6PYD - chains H and L; structure by X-ray diffraction, 2.00 A resolution.

== Chain H ==
Protein: 3E9 anti-marinobufagenin antibody Fab heavy chain, recloned with human IgG4 C region
Source organism: Mus musculus
Notes: antibody fragment or engineered binder
Chain sequence (222 residues; each row starts with the number of its first residue):
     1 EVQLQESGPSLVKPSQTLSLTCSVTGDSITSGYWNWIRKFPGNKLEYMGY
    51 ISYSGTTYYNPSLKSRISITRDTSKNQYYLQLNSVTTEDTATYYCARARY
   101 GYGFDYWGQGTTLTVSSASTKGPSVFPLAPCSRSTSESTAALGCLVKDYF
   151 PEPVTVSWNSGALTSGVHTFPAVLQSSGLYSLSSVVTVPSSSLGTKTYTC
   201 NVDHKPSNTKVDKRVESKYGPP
Disordered / not traced: 1, 131-138, 220-222
Disulfide bonds: Cys22-Cys95, Cys144-Cys200
Residues lining bound ligands: marinobufagenin (P4S; (3beta,5beta,14alpha,15beta)-3,5-dihydroxy-14,15-epoxybufa-20,22-dienolide): Tyr33, Tyr50, Ala98, Arg99, Tyr100, Gly101, Tyr102, Gly103
Reported in the primary citation:
  - binding site for marinobufagenin: Tyr100

== Chain L ==
Protein: 3E9 antibody Fab light chain
Source organism: Mus musculus
Notes: antibody fragment or engineered binder
Chain sequence (219 residues; numbered 1 to 218 plus 7 insertion-coded residues; 6 numbers in that range are skipped by the numbering (no residue carries them; nothing is unmodelled there); the number before each row is that of its first residue; a row labelled like 28A-28G holds insertion residues (28A, then the next letters in order)):
     1 DVLMTQTPLSLPVSLGDQASISCRSSQS
28A-28G IVHSNRN
    35 TYLEWYLQKPGQSPKLLIYKVSNRFSGVPDRFSGSGSGTDFTLKISRVEA
    85 EDLGVYYCFQGSHVPLTFGAGTKLELKRTVAAPSVFIFPPSDEQLKSGTA
   135 SVVCLLNNFYPREAKVQWKVDNALQSGNSQESVTEQDSKDSTYSLSSTLT
   185 LSKADYEKHKVYACEVTHQGLSSPVTKSFNRGEC
Disordered / not traced: 1, 28A-28G, 216-218
Disulfide bonds: Cys23-Cys92, Cys138-Cys198
Residues lining bound ligands: marinobufagenin (P4S; (3beta,5beta,14alpha,15beta)-3,5-dihydroxy-14,15-epoxybufa-20,22-dienolide): Tyr36, Glu38, Phe93, Gly95, Ser96, Val98, Leu100

== Chain H / chain L interface ==
Pairs across the interface - 70 pairs, chain H then chain L:
  Lys39(H) - Gln42(L)  hydrogen bond
  Asn43(H) - Val89(L)
  Asn43(H) - Tyr91(L)  hydrogen bond (backbone-side chain)
  Asn43(H) - Ala104(L)
  Leu45(H) - Tyr91(L)  hydrophobic
  Leu45(H) - Phe102(L)
  Tyr47(H) - Leu100(L)
  Tyr47(H) - Phe102(L)  hydrophobic
  Tyr58(H) - Val98(L)
  Tyr58(H) - Pro99(L)
  Asn60(H) - Pro99(L)
  Pro61(H) - Pro99(L)
  Tyr94(H) - Gln42(L)  hydrogen bond
  Tyr94(H) - Ser47(L)
  Tyr100(H) - Tyr36(L)
  Gly101(H) - Tyr36(L)
  Gly101(H) - Tyr53(L)
  Gly101(H) - Lys54(L)
  Tyr102(H) - Glu38(L)
  Tyr102(H) - Leu50(L)
  Tyr102(H) - Tyr53(L)
  Tyr102(H) - Phe59(L)  hydrophobic
  Gly103(H) - Glu38(L)
  Gly103(H) - Tyr40(L)
  Phe104(H) - Tyr40(L)  hydrogen bond (backbone-side chain)
  Phe104(H) - Leu50(L)
  Phe104(H) - Phe93(L)  hydrophobic
  Phe104(H) - Phe102(L)  hydrophobic
  Asp105(H) - Phe59(L)
  Trp107(H) - Ser47(L)
  Trp107(H) - Pro48(L)  hydrogen bond (side chain-backbone)
  Gly108(H) - Ser47(L)  hydrogen bond (backbone-side chain)
  Gln109(H) - Ser47(L)
  Val125(H) - Glu127(L)
  Phe126(H) - Ser125(L)
  Phe126(H) - Glu127(L)
  Phe126(H) - Gln128(L)
  Pro127(H) - Ser125(L)
  Leu128(H) - Phe122(L)
  Leu128(H) - Val137(L)  hydrophobic
  Ala129(H) - Phe122(L)
  Ala129(H) - Pro123(L)
  Pro130(H) - Phe122(L)
  Thr139(H) - Phe120(L)
  Ala141(H) - Phe120(L)  hydrophobic
  Ala141(H) - Phe122(L)
  Ala141(H) - Leu139(L)  hydrophobic
  Leu145(H) - Ser135(L)
  Lys147(H) - Gln128(L)
  Lys147(H) - Thr133(L)
  Lys147(H) - Ser135(L)
  His168(H) - Asn141(L)
  His168(H) - Asn142(L)  hydrogen bond
  His168(H) - Ser178(L)  hydrogen bond
  Phe170(H) - Leu139(L)  hydrophobic
  Phe170(H) - Ser166(L)
  Phe170(H) - Thr168(L)
  Phe170(H) - Ser178(L)
  Phe170(H) - Leu179(L)  hydrophobic
  Phe170(H) - Ser180(L)
  Pro171(H) - Ser166(L)  hydrogen bond (backbone-side chain)
  Pro171(H) - Val167(L)
  Val173(H) - Gln164(L)
  Val173(H) - Glu165(L)
  Leu174(H) - Gln164(L)
  Gln175(H) - Gln164(L)
  Ser183(H) - Ser180(L)  hydrogen bond
  Val185(H) - Leu139(L)  hydrophobic
  Thr187(H) - Asn141(L)
  Lys213(H) - Glu127(L)  salt bridge
Also at the interface, not in a pair above, chain H (43 interface residues in all): Ile37, Lys44, Arg99, Gly110, Ala140, Leu142
Also at the interface, not in a pair above, chain L (40 interface residues in all): Ile121, Asp171

== Summary ==
43 residues of chain H face 40 of chain L across their interface; the contacts include 10 hydrogen bonds and 1
salt bridge. Among the polar pairs are Lys213(H)-Glu127(L), Lys39(H)-Gln42(L) and Asn43(H)-Tyr91(L).
Marinobufagenin is bound between chain H and chain L. From the paper: a binding site for marinobufagenin at
Tyr100(H).
Chain H is 3E9 anti-marinobufagenin antibody Fab heavy chain, recloned with human IgG4 C region and chain L is
3E9 antibody Fab light chain, both from Mus musculus; the structure, Structure of 3E9 antibody Fab bound to
marinobufagenin, was determined by X-ray diffraction.
